PDB entry 8Q36 | X-ray diffraction, 2.60 A resolution | chains AAA and JJJ of the 11 polymer chains in the assembly

Chain AAA:
Protein: Histone H3.1
Organism: Homo sapiens
Reference sequence: P68431 (H31_HUMAN); residues 38-135 here correspond to UniProt positions 39-136 (UniProt number = residue number + 1)
Sequence (98 residues; row label = number of the first residue in the row):
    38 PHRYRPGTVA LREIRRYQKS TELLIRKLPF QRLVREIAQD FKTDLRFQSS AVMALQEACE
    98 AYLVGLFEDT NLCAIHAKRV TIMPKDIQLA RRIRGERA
Swiss-Prot annotation at these positions:
  - modified residue: Tyr41 (Phosphotyrosine), Lys56 (N6,N6,N6-trimethyllysine), Ser57 (Phosphoserine), Lys64 (N6-(2-hydroxyisobutyryl)lysine), Lys79 (N6,N6,N6-trimethyllysine), Thr80 (Phosphothreonine), Ser86 (Phosphoserine), Thr107 (Phosphothreonine), Lys115 (N6-acetyllysine), Lys122 (N6-(2-hydroxyisobutyryl)lysine)

Chain JJJ:
Molecule: 145-nt DNA strand
Organism: Homo sapiens
Sequence (145 nucleotides; row label = number of the first residue in the row; numbers below 1 keep their minus sign (DA-72 is residue -72)):
   -72 ATCAATATCC ACCTGCAGAT ACTACCAAAA GTGTATTTGG AAACTGCTCC ATCAAAAGGC
   -12 ATGTTCAGCT GATTCAGCTG AACATGCCTT TTGATGGAGC AGTTTCCAAA TACACTTTTG
    48 GTAGTATCTG CAGGTGGATA TTGAT

How chain AAA and chain JJJ interact:
Contacting residue pairs (28; chain AAA residue first):
  His39(AAA) - DA-68(JJJ)  sugar contact
  Arg40(AAA) - DA9(JJJ)  hydrogen bond to the base
  Arg40(AAA) - DC10(JJJ)  hydrogen bond to the sugar
  Tyr41(AAA) - DT-67(JJJ)  sugar contact
  Tyr41(AAA) - DA-66(JJJ)  sugar contact
  Tyr41(AAA) - DA9(JJJ)  phosphate contact
  Tyr41(AAA) - DC10(JJJ)  hydrogen bond to the phosphate
  Arg42(AAA) - DA9(JJJ)  phosphate contact
  Pro43(AAA) - DA8(JJJ)  phosphate contact
  Pro43(AAA) - DA9(JJJ)  sugar contact
  Gly44(AAA) - DA8(JJJ)  hydrogen bond to the phosphate
  Gly44(AAA) - DA9(JJJ)  hydrogen bond to the phosphate
  Thr45(AAA) - DA9(JJJ)  hydrogen bond to the phosphate
  Val46(AAA) - DA9(JJJ)  hydrogen bond to the phosphate
  Val46(AAA) - DC10(JJJ)  phosphate contact
  Ala47(AAA) - DA9(JJJ)  hydrogen bond to the phosphate
  Arg49(AAA) - DA-66(JJJ)  salt bridge to the phosphate
  Arg49(AAA) - DT-65(JJJ)  phosphate contact
  Arg63(AAA) - DT17(JJJ)  hydrogen bond to the phosphate
  Arg63(AAA) - DT18(JJJ)  salt bridge to the phosphate
  Lys64(AAA) - DT18(JJJ)  hydrogen bond to the phosphate
  Leu65(AAA) - DT17(JJJ)  phosphate contact
  Leu65(AAA) - DT18(JJJ)  hydrogen bond to the phosphate
  Pro66(AAA) - DT17(JJJ)  phosphate contact
  Arg69(AAA) - DT17(JJJ)  salt bridge to the phosphate
  Asp81(AAA) - DG26(JJJ)  phosphate contact
  Arg83(AAA) - DA25(JJJ)  phosphate contact
  Arg83(AAA) - DG26(JJJ)  sugar contact
Interface residues without a listed pair, chain AAA (20 interface residues in all): Glu50, Lys115, Thr118
Interface residues without a listed pair, chain JJJ (14 interface residues in all): DG-2, DA-1, DG7

Overview:
Chain AAA and chain JJJ form an interface of 20 and 14 residues respectively; the contacts include 11 hydrogen
bonds and 3 salt bridges. Polar contacts include Arg40(AAA)-DA9(JJJ), Arg40(AAA)-DC10(JJJ) and
Tyr41(AAA)-DC10(JJJ).
Here chain AAA is Histone H3.1 and chain JJJ is a 145-nt DNA strand, both from Homo sapiens. Entry 8Q36
(Structure of Nucleosome Core with a Bound Metallopeptide Conjugate (Foamy Virus GAG Peptide-Au[I] Compound))
was determined by X-ray diffraction, deposited together with 8Q3E, 8Q3M and 8Q3X.
